6CPE - chain A; structure by X-ray diffraction, 2.45 A resolution.

Chain A:
Name: Aurora kinase A
Source organism: Homo sapiens
Notes: EC 2.7.11.1
Reference sequence: O14965 (AURKA_HUMAN); numbering as in UniProt (aligned over 122-403)
Amino-acid sequence (285 residues; row label = number of the first residue in the row):
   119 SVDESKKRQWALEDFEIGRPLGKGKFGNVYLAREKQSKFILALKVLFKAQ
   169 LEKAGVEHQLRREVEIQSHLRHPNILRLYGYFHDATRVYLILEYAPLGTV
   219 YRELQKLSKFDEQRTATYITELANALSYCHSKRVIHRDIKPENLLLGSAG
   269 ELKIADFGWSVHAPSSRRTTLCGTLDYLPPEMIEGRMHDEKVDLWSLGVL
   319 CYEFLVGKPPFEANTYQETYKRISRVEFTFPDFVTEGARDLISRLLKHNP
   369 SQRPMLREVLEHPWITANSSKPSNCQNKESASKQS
Unresolved in the structure: 119-126, 285-291, 390-403
Construct notes: expression tag (119-121)
Ligand contacts: 1-ethoxy-2-(2-ethoxyethoxy)ethane (P4G): L225, S226, K227, F228, D229, F351
Swiss-Prot annotation at these positions:
  - region: H280 to L293 (Activation segment)
  - active site: D256 (Proton acceptor)
  - binding site (ATP): K143, K162, E211 to A213, E260, N261, D274
  - modified residue: T287 (Phosphothreonine), T288 (Phosphothreonine), S342 (Phosphoserine)
  - cross-link: K258 (Glycyl lysine isopeptide (Lys-Gly) (interchain with G-Cter in SUMO2))
  - natural variant: S155 (S155R: In a colorectal adenocarcinoma sample), V174 (V174M: In a metastatic melanoma sample)
  - mutagenesis: K162 (K162R: Loss of kinase activity), F165 (F165A: Decreases the interaction with phosphatase type 1 isoforms), G198 (G198N: Reduces interaction with TPX2. Reduces kinase activity tenfold. Promotes interaction with the AURKB binding partners INCENP and BIRC5 that are normally not bound by AURKA), R205 (R205A: Reduces ubiquitination and proteasomal degradation), D274 (D274N: Abolishes cilia disassembly and kinase activity), T287 (T287A: No direct effect on catalytic activity; T287E: Enhances interaction with TPX2), T288 (T288A: Reduces cilia disassembly and kinase activity; T288D: Mimics phosphorylation state and increases kinase activity), C290 (C290A: Enhances stability; when associated with A-393), Y334 (Y334A: Reduces binding to MYCN), Q335 (Q335A: Reduces binding to MYCN), F346 (F346A: Decreases the interaction with phosphatase type 1 isoforms), C393 (C393A: Enhances stability; when associated with A-290)
Reported in the primary citation:
  - mutagenesis - W277L: unchanged catalytic activity
  - mutagenesis - T288V: unchanged catalytic activity on Lats2
  - mutagenesis - T288V: unchanged binding to Danusertib
  - post-translational modification sites: T288 (citing earlier work)

Overview:
Ligands of chain A: 1-ethoxy-2-(2-ethoxyethoxy)ethane. Curated annotation (UniProt) lists active-site residue
D256, 8 ATP-binding residues and 12 mutagenesis sites. The paper reports that W277L leaves catalytic activity
unchanged; a modification site at T288.
Chain A is Aurora kinase A (Homo sapiens); the structure, Structure of apo, dephosphorylated Aurora A
(122-403) in an active conformation, was determined by X-ray diffraction (same publication as 6CPF and 6CPG).
